5Y5S - chains L and A of the 36 polymer chains in the assembly; structure by X-ray diffraction, 1.90 A resolution.

[Chain L]
Name: Photosynthetic reaction center L subunit
Source organism: Thermochromatium tepidum
UniProtKB: D2Z0P3 (D2Z0P3_THETI); residues 1-281 here = UniProt positions 1-281
Amino-acid sequence (281 residues; numbered 1 to 281; the number before each row is that of its first residue):
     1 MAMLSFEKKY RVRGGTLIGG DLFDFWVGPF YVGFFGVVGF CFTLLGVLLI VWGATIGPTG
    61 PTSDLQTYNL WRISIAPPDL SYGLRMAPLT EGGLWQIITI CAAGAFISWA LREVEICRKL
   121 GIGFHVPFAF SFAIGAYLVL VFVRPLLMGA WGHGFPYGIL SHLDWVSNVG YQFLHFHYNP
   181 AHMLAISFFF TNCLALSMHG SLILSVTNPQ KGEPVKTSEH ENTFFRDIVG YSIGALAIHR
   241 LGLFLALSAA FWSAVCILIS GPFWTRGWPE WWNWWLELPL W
Unresolved in the structure: 1
Ion coordination: Fe ion: H199, H239 (shared with 3 residues of chain M)
Small-molecule neighbours:
  - bacteriochlorophyll a (BCL), molecule 1: V47, I50, F106, Y137, L140, F155, I159, L160, H162, L163, W165, V166
  - bacteriochlorophyll a (BCL), molecule 2: F106, F130, A133, I134, A136, Y137, L140, W165, V166, S167, V169, G170, Y171, F176, H177, H182, A185, I186, F189, F190, S253, A254, C256, I257
  - bacteriochlorophyll a (BCL), molecule 3: V166, Y171, H177, F190
  - bacteriochlorophyll a (BCL), molecule 4: H177, H182, M183, I186, S187, F190, T191, L194
  - bacteriopheophytin a (BPH), molecule 1: F42, T43, G46, V47, I98, C101, A102, A105, F106, W109, E113, V126, A129, F130, F132, A133, Y137, F155, Y157, G158, I159, H162, F189, A246, L247, A250
  - bacteriopheophytin a (BPH), molecule 2: F190, C193, L194, S197, M198, F225, I228, V229
  - menaquinone 8 (MQ8): F30, F40, T43, L44, L48, W109
  - Ubiquinone-8 (UQ8), molecule 1: F23, F34, V37, V38, C41, F42, L45, I100, C101
  - Ubiquinone-8 (UQ8), molecule 2: F35, V38, F42, L84, R85, M86, W95, Q96, T99, I100, A103, G104, I107, S108, V141, F142, W151
  - Ubiquinone-8 (UQ8), molecule 3: P180, M183, L184, S187, W272
  - Ubiquinone-8 (UQ8), molecule 4: L184, S187, F188, T191, A195, M198, H199, L202, I203, E221, N222, F225, V229, Y231, S232, I233, G234, A235, I238, L241, F244, L245

[Chain A]
Name: LH1 alpha polypeptide
Source organism: Thermochromatium tepidum
UniProtKB: D2Z0P2 (D2Z0P2_THETI); residue numbers follow UniProt; this construct covers 1-61
Amino-acid sequence (61 residues; each row starts with the number of its first residue):
     1 MFTMNANLYK IWLILDPRRV LVSIVAFQIV LGLLIHMIVL STDLNWLDDN IPVSYQALGK
    61 K
Unresolved in the structure: 1-5, 60-61
Ion coordination: Ca2+: W46, D49, I51 (shared with 1 residue of chain 0)
Small-molecule neighbours:
  - bacteriochlorophyll a (BCL), molecule 1: Q28, I29, G32, H36, W46, L47
  - bacteriochlorophyll a (BCL), molecule 2: Q28, L31, G32, I35, H36, V39, L44
  - spirilloxanthin (CRT), molecule 1: N7, L8, K10, I11, L13, I14
  - spirilloxanthin (CRT), molecule 2: L21, I24, F27, Q28, L31, L34, I35, I38
  - spirilloxanthin (CRT), molecule 3: I29, G32, L33, H36, M37

[Interface between chain L and chain A]
Contacting residue pairs (14; chain L residue first):
  L48(L) with M37(A)
  V51(L) with M37(A), hydrophobic
  W52(L) with M37(A), hydrophobic; L40(A), hydrophobic
  T55(L) with M37(A); L40(A); S41(A)
  P61(L) with L40(A); S41(A); N45(A)
  Q66(L) with S41(A)
  Y68(L) with M37(A), hydrogen bond (side chain-backbone); I38(A); S41(A)
Also at the interface, not in a pair above, chain A (6 interface residues in all): L33

[Overview]
7 residues of chain L and 6 residues of chain A are in contact, with 1 hydrogen bond. The hydrogen-bonded pair
is Y68(L)-M37(A). Bound to chain L: 4 copies of bacteriochlorophyll a, bacteriopheophytin a, 4 copies of
Ubiquinone-8 and menaquinone 8.
Chain L is Photosynthetic reaction center L subunit and chain A is LH1 alpha polypeptide, both from
Thermochromatium tepidum; the structure, Structure of photosynthetic LH1-RC super-complex at 1.9 angstrom
resolution, was determined by X-ray diffraction.
